PDB entry 7M0D | X-ray diffraction, 1.80 A resolution | chains A and E of the 5 polymer chains in the assembly

# Chain A
Molecule: DNA polymerase lambda
Source organism: Homo sapiens
Notes: EC 2.7.7.7, 4.2.99.-
Reference sequence: Q9UGP5 (DPOLL_HUMAN); residues 234-575 here = UniProt positions 234-575
Chain sequence (346 residues; numbered 230 to 575; the number before each row is that of its first residue):
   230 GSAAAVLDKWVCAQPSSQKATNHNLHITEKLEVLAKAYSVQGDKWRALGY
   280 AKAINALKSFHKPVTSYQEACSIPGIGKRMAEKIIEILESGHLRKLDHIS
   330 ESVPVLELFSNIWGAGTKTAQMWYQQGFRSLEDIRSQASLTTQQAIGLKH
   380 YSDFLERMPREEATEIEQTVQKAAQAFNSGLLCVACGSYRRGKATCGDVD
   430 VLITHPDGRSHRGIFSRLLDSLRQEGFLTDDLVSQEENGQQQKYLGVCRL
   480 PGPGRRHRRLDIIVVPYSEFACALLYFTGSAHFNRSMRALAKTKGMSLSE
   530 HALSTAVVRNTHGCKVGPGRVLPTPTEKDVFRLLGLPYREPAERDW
Not modelled in the structure: 230-236
Sequence notes: expression tag (230-233)
Ion coordination: K+ site 1: Gln247, Thr250, Lys287, Ser288, Phe289; K+ site 2: Cys300, Ile302, Ile305 (shared with 1 residue of chain H); Na+ site 1: Ser339, Ile341, Ala344 (together with 1,2-ethanediol) (shared with 1 residue of chain F); K+ site 3: Ser339 (together with 1,2-ethanediol); Na+ site 2: Asp427, Asp429, Asp490 (together with DUP); Mg2+: Asp427, Asp429 (together with DUP)
Ligand contacts: DUP (2'-deoxyuridine 5'-alpha,beta-imido-triphosphate): Arg386, Gly416, Ser417, Arg420, Cys425, Gly426, Asp427, Asp429, Tyr505, Phe506, Thr507, Gly508, Ser509, Ala510, Asn513
From the paper describing this entry:
  - mutagenesis - R538A, H541A, K544A: decreased catalytic activity on blunt-end DSB
  - mutagenesis - H541A/K544A: decreased catalytic activity on blunt end
  - binding site for the 4-nt DNA strand: Ser463, Glu465, Glu466
  - binding site for the 7-nt DNA strand: Asn467, Glu529, His530, Lys544
  - mutagenesis - K544A: unchanged catalytic activity on complementary DSB

# Chain E
Molecule: 4-nt DNA strand
Sequence (4 nucleotides; each row starts with the number of its first residue):
     1 ACTG

# Interface between chain A and chain E
Contacting residue pairs (10; chain A residue first):
  Thr371(A) - DG4(E)  phosphate contact
  Gln372(A) - DT3(E)  sugar contact
  Val462(A) - DC2(E)  phosphate contact
  Val462(A) - DT3(E)  phosphate contact
  Ser463(A) - DC2(E)  phosphate contact
  Ser463(A) - DT3(E)  hydrogen bond to the phosphate
  Gln464(A) - DA1(E)  phosphate contact
  Gln464(A) - DC2(E)  sugar contact
  Asn467(A) - DA1(E)  hydrogen bond to the phosphate
  Asn467(A) - DC2(E)  hydrogen bond to the phosphate
Also at the interface, not in a pair above, chain A (8 interface residues in all): Leu461, Lys472

# Overview
Chain A and chain E form an interface of 8 and 4 residues respectively; the contacts include 3 hydrogen bonds.
Among the polar pairs are Ser463(A)-DT3(E), Asn467(A)-DA1(E) and Asn467(A)-DC2(E). From the paper: a binding
site for the 7-nt DNA strand at Asn467(A), Glu529(A) and His530(A) among others; R538A, H541A and K544A of
chain A reduce catalytic activity on blunt-end DSB.
Chain A is DNA polymerase lambda (Homo sapiens) and chain E is a 4-nt DNA strand; the structure, Pre-catalytic
quaternary complex of DNA Polymerase Lambda with bound complementary DSB substrate and incoming dUMPNPP, was
determined by X-ray diffraction (same publication as 7M07, 7M09, 7M0A, 7M0B and 7M0E).
